9C5X - chains E and R of the 18 polymer chains in the assembly; structure by electron microscopy, 3.01 A resolution.

[Chain E]
Name: DUF4297 domain-containing protein
Source organism: Bacillus sp. HMF5848
UniProtKB: A0A428J1H2 (A0A428J1H2_9BACI); numbering as in UniProt (aligned over 1-436)
Chain sequence (436 residues; numbered 1 to 436; the number before each row is that of its first residue):
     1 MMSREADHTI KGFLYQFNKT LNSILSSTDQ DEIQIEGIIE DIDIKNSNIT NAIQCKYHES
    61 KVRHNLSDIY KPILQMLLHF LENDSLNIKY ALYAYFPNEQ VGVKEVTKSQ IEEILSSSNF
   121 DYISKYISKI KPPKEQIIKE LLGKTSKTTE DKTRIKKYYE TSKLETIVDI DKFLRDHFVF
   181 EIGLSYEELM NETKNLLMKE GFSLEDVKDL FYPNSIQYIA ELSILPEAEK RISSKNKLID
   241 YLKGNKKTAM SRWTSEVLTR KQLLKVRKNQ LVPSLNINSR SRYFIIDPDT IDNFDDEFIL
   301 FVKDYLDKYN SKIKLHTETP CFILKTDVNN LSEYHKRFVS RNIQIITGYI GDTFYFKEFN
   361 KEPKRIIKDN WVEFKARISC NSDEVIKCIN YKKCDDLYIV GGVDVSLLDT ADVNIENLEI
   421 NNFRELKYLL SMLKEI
Unresolved in the structure: 1-266
What the authors report for this chain:
  - catalytic residues: Asp-41, Glu-59, Lys-61 (proposed by the authors, not directly observed)
  - mutagenesis - D41A, E59A, K61A: abolished catalytic activity

[Chain R]
Name: ATP-binding protein
Source organism: Bacillus sp. HMF5848
UniProtKB: A0A3R9P6E2 (A0A3R9P6E2_9BACI); numbering as in UniProt (aligned over 1-585)
Chain sequence (585 residues; each row starts with the number of its first residue):
     1 MKIGSVIESS PHSILVKIDT LKIFEKAKSA LQIGKYLKIQ EGNHNFVLCV IQNIKISTDK
    61 DEDIFILTVQ PVGIFKGEEF FQGNSMLPSP TEPVFLVEDD ILNKIFSNEK TKIFHLGNLA
   121 QNEEVSFTLD GDKFFSKHVA VVGSTGSGKS CAVAKILQNV VGINDARNIN KSDKKNSHII
   181 IFDIHSEYKS AFEIDKNEDF NLNYLDVEKL KLPYWLMNSE ELETLFIESN EQNSHNQVSQ
   241 FKRAVVLNKE KYNPEFKKIT YDSPVYFNIN EVFNYIYNLN EEVINKIEGE PSLPKLSNGE
   301 LVENRQIYFN EKLEFTSSNT SKATKASNGP FNGEFNRFLS RFETKLTDKR LEFLLLNQDV
   361 EENSKYRTEH FEDILKQFMG YLDRSNVSII DLSGIPFEVL SITISLISRL IFDFAFHYSK
   421 LQHQKDELND IPFMIVCEEA HNYIPRTGGI EFKAAKKSIE RIAKEGRKYG LSLMVVSQRP
   481 SEVSDTILSQ CNNFINLRLT NINDQNYIKN LLPDNSRSIS EILPTLGAGE CLVVGDSTPI
   541 PSIVKLELPN PEPRSQSIKF HKKWSESWRT PSFEEVIMRW RKENG

[Chain E / chain R interface]
Residue-residue contacts (27):
  Val-272(E) / His-44(R)
  Leu-275(E) / Asn-43(R)  hydrogen bond (backbone-side chain)
  Leu-275(E) / His-44(R)
  Asn-276(E) / Glu-41(R)
  Asn-276(E) / Gly-42(R)
  Asn-276(E) / Asn-43(R)  hydrogen bond (side chain-backbone)
  Asn-276(E) / His-44(R)  hydrogen bond (side chain-backbone)
  Asn-276(E) / Asn-45(R)  hydrogen bond (side chain-backbone)
  Ile-277(E) / Asn-43(R)  hydrogen bond (backbone-side chain)
  Asn-278(E) / Gly-42(R)
  Asn-278(E) / Asn-43(R)
  Asn-278(E) / Glu-92(R)  hydrogen bond
  Lys-308(E) / Asn-43(R)  hydrogen bond (side chain-backbone)
  Lys-308(E) / His-44(R)
  Tyr-309(E) / Asn-43(R)
  Tyr-309(E) / His-44(R)  hydrogen bond
  Lys-312(E) / Gln-40(R)
  Lys-312(E) / Gly-42(R)  hydrogen bond (side chain-backbone)
  Lys-312(E) / Glu-92(R)  salt bridge
  Lys-314(E) / Thr-91(R)
  Leu-315(E) / Ser-89(R)
  Leu-315(E) / Pro-90(R)
  Leu-315(E) / Thr-91(R)
  Leu-315(E) / Glu-92(R)
  His-316(E) / Asn-43(R)  hydrogen bond
  Ser-431(E) / His-44(R)
  Lys-434(E) / Glu-78(R)  salt bridge
Also at the interface, not in a pair above, chain E (14 interface residues in all): Leu-430
Also at the interface, not in a pair above, chain R (12 interface residues in all): Pro-93

[Summary]
The interface between chain E and chain R involves 14 residues on one side and 12 on the other; the contacts
include 10 hydrogen bonds and 2 salt bridges. Among the polar pairs are Lys-312(E)/Glu-92(R),
Lys-434(E)/Glu-78(R) and Leu-275(E)/Asn-43(R). From the paper: catalytic residues Asp-41(E), Glu-59(E) and
Lys-61(E); D41A, E59A and K61A of chain E abolish catalytic activity.
Chain E is DUF4297 domain-containing protein and chain R is ATP-binding protein, both from Bacillus sp.
HMF5848; the structure, Molecular basis for HerA-Duf supramolecular complex in anti-phage defense - Assembly
3, was determined by electron microscopy, deposited together with 9C1M, 9C1N, 9C1O and 9C1X.
